7AHC - chains B and C of the 4 polymer chains in the assembly; structure by electron microscopy, 3.30 A resolution.

# Chain B
Molecule: ABC transporter permease subunit
From: Lactococcus lactis subsp. lactis
UniProt: A0A0V8ETW8 (A0A0V8ETW8_LACLL); numbering as in UniProt (aligned over 1-573)
Sequence (585 residues; numbered 1 to 585; the number before each row is that of its first residue):
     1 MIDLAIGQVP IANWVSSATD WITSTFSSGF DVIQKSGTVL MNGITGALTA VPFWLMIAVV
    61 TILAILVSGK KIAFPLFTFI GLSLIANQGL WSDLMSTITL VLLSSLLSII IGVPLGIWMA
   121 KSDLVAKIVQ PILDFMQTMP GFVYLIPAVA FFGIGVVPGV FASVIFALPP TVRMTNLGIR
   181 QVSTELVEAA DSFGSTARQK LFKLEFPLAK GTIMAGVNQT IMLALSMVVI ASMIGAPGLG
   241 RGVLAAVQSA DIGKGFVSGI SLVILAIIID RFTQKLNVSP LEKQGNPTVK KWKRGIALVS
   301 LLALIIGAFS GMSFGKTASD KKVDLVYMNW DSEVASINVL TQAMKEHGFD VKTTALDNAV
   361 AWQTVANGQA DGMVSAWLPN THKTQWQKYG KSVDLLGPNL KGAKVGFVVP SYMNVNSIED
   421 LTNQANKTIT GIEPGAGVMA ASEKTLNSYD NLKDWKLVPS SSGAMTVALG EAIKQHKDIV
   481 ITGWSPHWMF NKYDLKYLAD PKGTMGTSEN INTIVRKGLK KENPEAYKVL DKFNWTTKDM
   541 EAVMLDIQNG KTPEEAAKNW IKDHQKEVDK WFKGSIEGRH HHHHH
Not modelled in the structure: 1-6, 279-585
Sequence notes: expression tag (574-585)

# Chain C
Molecule: ABC-type proline/glycine betaine transport system ATPase component
From: Lactococcus lactis subsp. lactis
UniProt: A0A0R2NIU5 (A0A0R2NIU5_LACLL); residue numbers follow UniProt; this construct covers 3-408
Sequence (408 residues; row label = number of the first residue in the row):
     1 MAVKIKIEHL TKIFGKRIKT ALTMVEKGEP KNEILKKTGA TVGVYDTNFE INEGEIFVIM
    61 GLSGSGKSTL LRLLNRLIEP TSGKIFIDNQ DVATLNKEDL LQVRRKTMSM VFQNFGLFPH
   121 RTILENTEYG LEVQNVPKEE RRKRAEKALD NANLLDFKDQ YPKQLSGGMQ QRVGLARALA
   181 NDPEILLMDE AFSALDPLIR REMQDELLEL QAKFQKTIIF VSHDLNEALR IGDRIAIMKD
   241 GKIMQIGTGE EILTNPANDY VKTFVEDVDR AKVITAENIM IPALTTNIDV DGPSVALKKM
   301 KTEEVSSLMA VDKKRQFRGV VTSEQAIAAR KNNQPLKDVM TTDVGTVSKE MLVRDILPII
   361 YDAPTPLAVV DDNGFLKGVL IRGSVLEALA DIPDEDEVEE IEKEEENK
Not modelled in the structure: 1-2, 263-408
Sequence notes: initiating methionine (1); expression tag (2)
From the paper describing this entry:
  - catalytic residues: Glu190 (proposed by the authors, not directly observed)

# How chain B and chain C interact
Residue-residue contacts - 33 pairs, chain B then chain C:
  Glu185(B) with Phe112(C); Asn114(C), hydrogen bond; Phe115(C); Gly116(C), hydrogen bond (side chain-backbone)
  Leu186(B) with Leu117(C); Phe118(C), hydrophobic
  Glu188(B) with Arg72(C), salt bridge; Phe112(C)
  Ala189(B) with Phe112(C), hydrophobic; Gly116(C)
  Ala190(B) with Phe118(C), hydrophobic; Tyr129(C)
  Asp191(B) with Arg104(C)
  Ser192(B) with Arg104(C); Phe112(C)
  Phe193(B) with Arg105(C); Ser109(C); Tyr129(C), hydrophobic; Val133(C); Arg177(C); Asn181(C)
  Gly194(B) with Leu101(C); Arg105(C), hydrogen bond (backbone-side chain); Val133(C)
  Ser195(B) with Tyr129(C), hydrogen bond
  Thr196(B) with Leu101(C)
  Gln199(B) with Arg105(C), hydrogen bond; Val133(C), hydrogen bond (side chain-backbone)
  Lys203(B) with His120(C), hydrogen bond (backbone-side chain); Tyr129(C); Glu132(C), salt bridge
  Pro207(B) with His120(C)
  Leu208(B) with His120(C)
Also at the interface, not in a pair above, chain B (17 interface residues in all): Lys200, Leu204
Also at the interface, not in a pair above, chain C (23 interface residues in all): Leu77, Met108, Met110, Pro119, Arg121, Ala178

# In short
The interface between chain B and chain C involves 17 residues on one side and 23 on the other; the contacts
include 7 hydrogen bonds and 2 salt bridges. Polar contacts include Glu188(B)-Arg72(C), Lys203(B)-Glu132(C)
and Glu185(B)-Asn114(C). The paper reports the catalytic residue Glu190(C).
Here chain B is ABC transporter permease subunit and chain C is ABC-type proline/glycine betaine transport
system ATPase component, both from Lactococcus lactis subsp. lactis. Entry 7AHC (OpuA apo inward-facing) was
determined by electron microscopy, deposited together with 7AHD, 7AHE and 7AHH.
